6V19 - chains B and C of the 5 polymer chains in the assembly; structure by X-ray diffraction, 2.60 A resolution.

Chain B:
Name: HLA class II histocompatibility antigen, DRB1-4 beta chain
Organism: Homo sapiens
UniProt: P13760 (2B14_HUMAN); residues 1-190 here correspond to UniProt positions 30-219 (UniProt number = residue number + 29)
Amino-acid sequence (198 residues; numbered 1 to 198; the number before each row is that of its first residue):
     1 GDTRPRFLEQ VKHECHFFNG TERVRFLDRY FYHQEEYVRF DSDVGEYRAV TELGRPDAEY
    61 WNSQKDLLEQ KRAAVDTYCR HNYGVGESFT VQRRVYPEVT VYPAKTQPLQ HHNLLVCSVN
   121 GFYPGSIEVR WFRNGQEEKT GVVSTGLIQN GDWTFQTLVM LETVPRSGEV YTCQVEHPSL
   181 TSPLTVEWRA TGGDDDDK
Not modelled in the structure: 1, 105-113, 189-198
Differences from the reference sequence: expression tag (191-198)
Disulfide bonds: C15-C79, C117-C173

Chain C:
Name: Fibrinogen beta 72,74cit69-81
Amino-acid sequence (13 residues; each row starts with the number of its first residue):
    69 GGYRARPAKA AAT
Modified positions: R72 (citrulline; CIR); R74 (citrulline; CIR)

Chain B / chain C interface:
Contacting residue pairs - 28 pairs, chain B then chain C:
  H13(B) with R74(C)
  F26(B) with R74(C)
  Y30(B) with A76(C); K77(C), hydrogen bond (side chain-backbone)
  Y47(B) with K77(C)
  P56(B) with A80(C)
  D57(B) with A79(C); A80(C), hydrogen bond (side chain-backbone)
  Y60(B) with A78(C); A80(C), hydrophobic
  W61(B) with K77(C); A78(C), hydrogen bond (side chain-backbone)
  Q64(B) with K77(C), hydrogen bond
  L67(B) with K77(C)
  Q70(B) with R74(C)
  K71(B) with R74(C)
  A74(B) with R74(C)
  T77(B) with R72(C); R74(C)
  Y78(B) with R72(C); R74(C)
  H81(B) with G70(C), hydrogen bond (side chain-backbone); R72(C)
  N82(B) with Y71(C); R72(C), hydrogen bond (side chain-backbone)
  V85(B) with G69(C); G70(C)
  G86(B) with Y71(C)
Interface residues without a listed pair, chain B (22 interface residues in all): D28, F89, T90
Interface residues without a listed pair, chain C (11 interface residues in all): P75

In short:
22 residues of chain B and 11 residues of chain C are in contact, with 6 hydrogen bonds. Polar contacts
include Y30(B)-K77(C), D57(B)-A80(C) and W61(B)-A78(C).
Here chain B is HLA class II histocompatibility antigen, DRB1-4 beta chain (Homo sapiens) and chain C is
Fibrinogen beta 72,74cit69-81. Entry 6V19 (immune receptor complex) was determined by X-ray diffraction
together with 6V0Y, 6V13, 6V15, 6V18 and 6V1A from the same study.
